Entry 8PDP (electron microscopy, 2.90 A resolution); this record covers chains A and B of the 3 polymer chains in the assembly.

[Chain A]
Molecule: Nucleoprotein
Organism: Human metapneumovirus (strain CAN97-83)
UniProtKB: Q6WBA1 (NCAP_HMPVC); residue numbers follow UniProt; this construct covers 1-394
Amino-acid sequence (394 residues; numbered 1 to 394; the number before each row is that of its first residue):
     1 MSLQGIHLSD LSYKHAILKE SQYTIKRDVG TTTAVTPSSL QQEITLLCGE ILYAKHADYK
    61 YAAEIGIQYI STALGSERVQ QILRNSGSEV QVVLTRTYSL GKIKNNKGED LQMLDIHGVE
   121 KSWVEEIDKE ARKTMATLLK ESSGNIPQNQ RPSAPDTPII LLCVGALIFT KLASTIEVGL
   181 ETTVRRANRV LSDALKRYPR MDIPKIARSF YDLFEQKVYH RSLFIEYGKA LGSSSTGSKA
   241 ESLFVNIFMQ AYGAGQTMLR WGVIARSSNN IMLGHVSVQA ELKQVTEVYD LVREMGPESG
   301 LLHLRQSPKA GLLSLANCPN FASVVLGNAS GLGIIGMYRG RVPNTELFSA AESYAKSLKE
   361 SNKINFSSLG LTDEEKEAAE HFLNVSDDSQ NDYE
Disordered / not traced: 144-145, 366-394
Construct notes: variant I103 (Val in Q6WBA1), H220 (Tyr in Q6WBA1)
From the paper describing this entry:
  - mutagenesis - L111E: decreased signaling

[Chain B]
Molecule: Phosphoprotein
UniProtKB: Q8B9Q8 (PHOSP_HMPVC); residues 10-16 here correspond to UniProt positions 288-294 (UniProt number = residue number + 278)
Amino-acid sequence (7 residues; numbered 10 to 16; the number before each row is that of its first residue):
    10 DIYQLIM

[Chain A / chain B interface]
Pairs across the interface (21; chain A residue first):
  E50(A) with M16(B)
  Y53(A) with M16(B)
  I103(A) with Y12(B), hydrophobic
  K104(A) with Y12(B); Q13(B), hydrogen bond (backbone-side chain)
  N106(A) with Q13(B); L14(B)
  L111(A) with Y12(B), hydrophobic
  R132(A) with I11(B); Y12(B); L14(B); M16(B)
  K133(A) with I11(B)
  M135(A) with M16(B), hydrophobic
  A136(A) with I11(B), hydrophobic; L14(B)
  L139(A) with L14(B), hydrophobic
  R151(A) with I15(B); M16(B)
  P152(A) with M16(B), hydrophobic
  S153(A) with M16(B), hydrogen bond (side chain-backbone)
Interface residues without a listed pair, chain A (16 interface residues in all): L46, N105
The authors on this interface:
  - residue pairs: L111(A)-Y12(B)
  - hot spots on chain B (mutagenesis) - I11A, Y12A, L14A, M16A: abolished binding to Nucleoprotein (chain A) (citing earlier work)

[Summary]
16 residues of chain A face 6 of chain B across their interface, with 2 hydrogen bonds. Polar pairs include
K104(A)-Q13(B) and S153(A)-M16(B). The authors report a contact between L111(A) and Y12(B). The paper reports
that I11A, Y12A and L14A of chain B, among others, abolish binding to Nucleoprotein (chain A); L111E of chain
A reduces signaling.
Chain A is Nucleoprotein (Human metapneumovirus (strain CAN97-83)) and chain B is Phosphoprotein; the
structure, 10-mer ring of HMPV N-RNA bound to the C-terminal region of P, was determined by electron
microscopy together with 8PDL, 8PDM, 8PDN, 8PDO, 8PDQ, 8PDR and 8PDS from the same study.
